PDB entry 3HOY | X-ray diffraction, 3.40 A resolution | chains B and J of the 15 polymer chains in the assembly

[Chain B]
Name: DNA-directed RNA polymerase II subunit RPB2
Organism: Saccharomyces cerevisiae
Notes: EC 2.7.7.6
UniProtKB: P08518 (RPB2_YEAST); residue numbers follow UniProt; this construct covers 1-1224
Sequence (1224 residues; numbered 1 to 1224; the number before each row is that of its first residue):
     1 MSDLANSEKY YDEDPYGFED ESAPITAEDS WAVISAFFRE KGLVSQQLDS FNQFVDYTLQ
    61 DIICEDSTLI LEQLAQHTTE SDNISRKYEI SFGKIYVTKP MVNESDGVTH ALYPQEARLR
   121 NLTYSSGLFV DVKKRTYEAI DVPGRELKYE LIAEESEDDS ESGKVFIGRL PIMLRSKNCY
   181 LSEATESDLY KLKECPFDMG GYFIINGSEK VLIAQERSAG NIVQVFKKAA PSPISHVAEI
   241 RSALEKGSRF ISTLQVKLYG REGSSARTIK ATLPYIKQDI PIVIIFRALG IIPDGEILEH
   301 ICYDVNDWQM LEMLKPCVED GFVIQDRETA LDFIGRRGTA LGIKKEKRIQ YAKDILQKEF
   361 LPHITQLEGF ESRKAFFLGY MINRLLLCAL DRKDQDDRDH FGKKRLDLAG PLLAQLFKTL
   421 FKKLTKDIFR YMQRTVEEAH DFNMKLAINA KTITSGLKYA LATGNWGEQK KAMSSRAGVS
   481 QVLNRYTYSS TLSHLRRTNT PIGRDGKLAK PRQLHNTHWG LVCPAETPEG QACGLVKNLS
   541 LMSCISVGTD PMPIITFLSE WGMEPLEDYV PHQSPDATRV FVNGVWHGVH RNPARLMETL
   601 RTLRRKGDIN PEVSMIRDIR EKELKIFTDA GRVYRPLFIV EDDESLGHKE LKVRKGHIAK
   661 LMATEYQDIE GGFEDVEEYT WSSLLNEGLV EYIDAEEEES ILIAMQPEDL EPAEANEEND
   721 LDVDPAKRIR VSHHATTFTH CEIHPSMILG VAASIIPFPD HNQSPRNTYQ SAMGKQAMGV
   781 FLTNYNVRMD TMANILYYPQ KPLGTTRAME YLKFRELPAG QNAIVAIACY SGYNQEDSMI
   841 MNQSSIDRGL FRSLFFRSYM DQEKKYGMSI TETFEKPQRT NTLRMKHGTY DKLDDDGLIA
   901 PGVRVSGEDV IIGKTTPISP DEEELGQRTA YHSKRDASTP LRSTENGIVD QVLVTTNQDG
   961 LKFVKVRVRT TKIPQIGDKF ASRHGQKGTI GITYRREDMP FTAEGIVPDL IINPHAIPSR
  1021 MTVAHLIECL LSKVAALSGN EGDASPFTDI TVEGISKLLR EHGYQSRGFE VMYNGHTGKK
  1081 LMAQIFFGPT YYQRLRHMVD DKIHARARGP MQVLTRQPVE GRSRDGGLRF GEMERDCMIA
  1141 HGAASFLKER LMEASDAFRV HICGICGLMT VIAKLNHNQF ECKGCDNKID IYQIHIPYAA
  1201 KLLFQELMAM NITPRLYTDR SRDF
Unresolved in the structure: 1-19, 71-89, 136-163, 337-344, 438-445, 468-476, 669-677, 716-721, 920-932
Ion coordination: Zn2+: Cys-1163, Cys-1166, Cys-1182, Cys-1185

[Chain J]
Name: DNA-directed RNA polymerases I, II, and III subunit RPABC5
Organism: Saccharomyces cerevisiae
Notes: EC 2.7.7.6
UniProtKB: P22139 (RPAB5_YEAST); residue numbers follow UniProt; this construct covers 1-70
Sequence (70 residues; each row starts with the number of its first residue):
     1 MIVPVRCFSC GKVVGDKWES YLNLLQEDEL DEGTALSRLG LKRYCCRRMI LTHVDLIEKF
    61 LRYNPLEKRD
Unresolved in the structure: 66-70
Ion coordination: Zn2+: Cys-7, Cys-10, Cys-45, Cys-46
Swiss-Prot annotation at these positions:
  - binding site (Zn(2+)): Cys-7, Cys-10, Cys-45, Cys-46
  - cross-link: Lys-59 (Glycyl lysine isopeptide (Lys-Gly) (interchain with G-Cter in ubiquitin))

[Interface between chain B and chain J]
Residue-residue contacts (64; chain B residue first):
  Glu-186(B) / Arg-62(J)  salt bridge
  Ser-187(B) / Arg-62(J)
  Tyr-190(B) / Lys-59(J)
  Tyr-190(B) / Arg-62(J)
  Tyr-190(B) / Tyr-63(J)
  Cys-195(B) / Tyr-63(J)
  Pro-196(B) / Tyr-63(J)
  Phe-197(B) / Lys-59(J)
  Val-780(B) / Leu-56(J)  hydrophobic
  Thr-783(B) / Phe-60(J)
  Thr-783(B) / Tyr-63(J)  hydrogen bond
  Asn-784(B) / Tyr-63(J)
  Tyr-785(B) / Met-1(J)
  Tyr-785(B) / Phe-60(J)  hydrophobic
  Ile-795(B) / Met-1(J)  hydrophobic
  Tyr-797(B) / Met-1(J)
  Tyr-798(B) / Pro-4(J)  hydrophobic
  Tyr-798(B) / Phe-8(J)  hydrophobic
  Pro-799(B) / Met-1(J)
  Pro-799(B) / Val-54(J)
  Gln-800(B) / Phe-8(J)
  Gln-800(B) / Met-49(J)
  Gln-800(B) / Thr-52(J)
  Lys-801(B) / Leu-51(J)
  Lys-801(B) / Thr-52(J)  hydrogen bond (backbone-backbone)
  Lys-801(B) / Val-54(J)
  Leu-803(B) / Thr-52(J)
  Arg-815(B) / Val-54(J)
  Glu-816(B) / Val-54(J)
  Glu-816(B) / Leu-56(J)
  Gln-821(B) / Phe-8(J)
  Asn-822(B) / Arg-48(J)  hydrogen bond (backbone-side chain)
  Asn-822(B) / Thr-52(J)
  Ala-823(B) / Arg-48(J)
  Ile-824(B) / Ser-9(J)
  Ile-824(B) / Tyr-44(J)  hydrophobic
  Ile-824(B) / Arg-48(J)
  Ser-845(B) / Phe-8(J)
  Ser-845(B) / Ser-9(J)
  Arg-848(B) / Cys-7(J)
  Arg-848(B) / Phe-8(J)  hydrogen bond (side chain-backbone)
  Arg-848(B) / Ser-9(J)  hydrogen bond (side chain-backbone)
  Gly-849(B) / Phe-8(J)
  Leu-850(B) / Phe-8(J)
  Arg-996(B) / Ser-9(J)
  Arg-996(B) / Cys-10(J)  hydrogen bond (side chain-backbone)
  Ile-1006(B) / Tyr-44(J)
  Ile-1006(B) / Cys-45(J)  hydrophobic
  Val-1007(B) / Ser-9(J)
  Asp-1009(B) / Ser-9(J)  hydrogen bond
  Asp-1009(B) / Arg-48(J)  salt bridge
  Lys-1033(B) / Tyr-44(J)
  Ala-1035(B) / Leu-51(J)
  Ala-1036(B) / Arg-47(J)
  Ala-1036(B) / Leu-51(J)
  Leu-1037(B) / Tyr-44(J)  hydrophobic
  Leu-1037(B) / Arg-47(J)  hydrogen bond (backbone-side chain)
  Ser-1038(B) / Gly-33(J)
  Gly-1039(B) / Glu-32(J)
  Gly-1039(B) / Gly-33(J)
  Gly-1039(B) / Leu-51(J)
  Tyr-1064(B) / Tyr-44(J)
  Glu-1070(B) / Tyr-44(J)  hydrogen bond
  Phe-1087(B) / Tyr-44(J)
Interface residues without a listed pair, chain B (48 interface residues in all): Lys-193, Glu-194, Leu-796, Leu-817, Pro-818, Asn-842, Glu-1004, Pro-1089
Interface residues without a listed pair, chain J (25 interface residues in all): Gly-11, Lys-42, Arg-43, Pro-65

[Summary]
48 residues of chain B and 25 residues of chain J are in contact, with 9 hydrogen bonds and 2 salt bridges.
Among the polar pairs are Glu-186(B)/Arg-62(J), Asp-1009(B)/Arg-48(J) and Thr-783(B)/Tyr-63(J). Curated
annotation (UniProt) lists 4 Zn2+-binding residues on chain J.
Chain B is DNA-directed RNA polymerase II subunit RPB2 and chain J is DNA-directed RNA polymerases I, II, and
III subunit RPABC5, both from Saccharomyces cerevisiae; the structure, Complete RNA polymerase II elongation
complex VI, was determined by X-ray diffraction, deposited together with 3HOU, 3HOV, 3HOW, 3HOX and 3HOZ.
